PDB entry 8ES4 | electron microscopy, 3.30 A resolution | chains E and F of the 8 polymer chains in the assembly

# Chain E
Name: Gp40
Source organism: Shigella phage Buco
UniProt: A0A482JLU9 (A0A482JLU9_9CAUD); residues 1-778 here = UniProt positions 1-778
Sequence (778 residues; row label = number of the first residue in the row):
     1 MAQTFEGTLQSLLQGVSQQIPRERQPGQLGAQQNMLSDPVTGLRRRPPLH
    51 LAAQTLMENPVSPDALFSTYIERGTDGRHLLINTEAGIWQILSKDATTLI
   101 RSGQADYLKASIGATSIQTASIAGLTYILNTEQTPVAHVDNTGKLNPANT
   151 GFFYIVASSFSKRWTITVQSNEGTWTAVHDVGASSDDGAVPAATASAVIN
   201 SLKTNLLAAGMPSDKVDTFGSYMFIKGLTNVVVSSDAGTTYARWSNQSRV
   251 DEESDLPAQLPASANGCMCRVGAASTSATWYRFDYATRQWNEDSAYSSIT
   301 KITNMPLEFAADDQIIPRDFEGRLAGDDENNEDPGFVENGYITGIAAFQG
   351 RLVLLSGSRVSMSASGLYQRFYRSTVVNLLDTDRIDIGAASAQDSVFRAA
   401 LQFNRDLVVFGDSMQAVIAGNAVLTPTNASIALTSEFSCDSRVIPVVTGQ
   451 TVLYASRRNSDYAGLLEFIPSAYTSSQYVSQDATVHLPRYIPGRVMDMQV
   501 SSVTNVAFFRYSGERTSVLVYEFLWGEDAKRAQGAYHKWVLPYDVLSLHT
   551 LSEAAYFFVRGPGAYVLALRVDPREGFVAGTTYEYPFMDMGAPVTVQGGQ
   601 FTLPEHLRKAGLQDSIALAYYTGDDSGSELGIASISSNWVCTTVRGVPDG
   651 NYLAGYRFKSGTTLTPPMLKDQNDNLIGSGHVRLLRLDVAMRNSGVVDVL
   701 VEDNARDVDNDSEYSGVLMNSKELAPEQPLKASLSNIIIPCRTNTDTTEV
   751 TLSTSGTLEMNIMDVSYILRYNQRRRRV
Not modelled in the structure: 1-4, 777-778

# Chain F
Name: Gp44
Source organism: Shigella phage Buco
UniProt: A0A482JMG8 (A0A482JMG8_9CAUD); numbering as in UniProt (aligned over 1-260)
Sequence (260 residues; numbered 1 to 260; the number before each row is that of its first residue):
     1 MAYSWSEQVVPSGTTLISVDIEYLDKSYIYLYINNVLISNSDYSWNSDTL
    51 IQLNTPMASAGTVLLVRRTDKEYLYIMFAEGAAFIRENLDVQNTQFLHLA
   101 QELVEGRSIDGFYGDLSMNGYRITHLADGVDPKDAVNKGQLDSVSNRVSS
   151 IENSFLGLTTVSYPWYTVVSADTDTFEPPFKFTKAALYIDGLCQVPDYSY
   201 VVVDNKLLLAESVPTGTVVFARLGEDTDAATEAATTTALAAVQADLQNQI
   251 NALRALLQGG
Not modelled in the structure: 1-3, 149-260

# Chain E / chain F interface
Contacting residue pairs (4; chain E residue first):
  M719(E) - L89(F)  hydrophobic
  N720(E) - I85(F)
  N720(E) - R86(F)  hydrogen bond (side chain-backbone)
  L724(E) - F84(F)  hydrophobic
Also at the interface, not in a pair above, chain E (4 interface residues in all): P726

# Overview
Chain E and chain F each contribute 4 residues to their interface; the contacts include 1 hydrogen bond. Its
one hydrogen-bonded contact is N720(E)-R86(F).
Here chain E is Gp40 and chain F is Gp44, both from Shigella phage Buco. Entry 8ES4 (Focused reconstruction of
HRP29 tail) was determined by electron microscopy.
